PDB entry 2VLJ | X-ray diffraction, 2.40 A resolution | chains A and C of the 5 polymer chains in the assembly

Chain A:
Name: HLA class I histocompatibility antigen, a-2 alpha chain
Organism: Homo sapiens
Notes: fragment: hla-a2, residues 25-300
Reference sequence: P01892 (1A02_HUMAN); residues 1-276 here correspond to UniProt positions 25-300 (UniProt number = residue number + 24)
Chain sequence (276 residues; numbered 1 to 276; the number before each row is that of its first residue):
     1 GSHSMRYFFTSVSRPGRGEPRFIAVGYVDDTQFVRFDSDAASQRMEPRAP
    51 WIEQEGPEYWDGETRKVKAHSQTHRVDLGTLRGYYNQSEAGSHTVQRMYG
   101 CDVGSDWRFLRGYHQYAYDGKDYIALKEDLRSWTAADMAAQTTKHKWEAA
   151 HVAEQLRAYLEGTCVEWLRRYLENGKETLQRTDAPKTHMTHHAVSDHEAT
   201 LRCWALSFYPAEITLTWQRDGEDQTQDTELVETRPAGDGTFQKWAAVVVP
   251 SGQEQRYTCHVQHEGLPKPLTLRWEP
Cystine bridges: Cys101-Cys164, Cys203-Cys259

Chain C:
Name: Flu matrix peptide
Chain sequence (9 residues; numbered 1 to 9; the number before each row is that of its first residue):
     1 GILGFVFTL

Chain A / chain C interface:
Pairs across the interface (43; chain A residue first):
  Met5(A) - Gly1(C)
  Tyr7(A) - Gly1(C)  hydrogen bond (side chain-backbone)
  Tyr7(A) - Ile2(C)  hydrophobic
  Glu63(A) - Gly1(C)
  Glu63(A) - Ile2(C)  hydrogen bond (side chain-backbone)
  Lys66(A) - Ile2(C)  hydrogen bond (side chain-backbone)
  Lys66(A) - Leu3(C)
  Lys66(A) - Gly4(C)
  Val67(A) - Ile2(C)
  Ala69(A) - Val6(C)
  His70(A) - Ile2(C)
  His70(A) - Leu3(C)
  His70(A) - Val6(C)
  Thr73(A) - Val6(C)
  Thr73(A) - Phe7(C)
  Val76(A) - Thr8(C)
  Asp77(A) - Thr8(C)
  Asp77(A) - Leu9(C)  hydrogen bond (side chain-backbone)
  Leu81(A) - Leu9(C)  hydrophobic
  Tyr84(A) - Leu9(C)  hydrogen bond (side chain-backbone)
  Arg97(A) - Leu3(C)
  Arg97(A) - Phe7(C)
  Tyr99(A) - Ile2(C)
  Tyr99(A) - Leu3(C)  hydrogen bond (side chain-backbone)
  His114(A) - Phe7(C)
  Tyr116(A) - Leu9(C)  hydrophobic
  Tyr123(A) - Leu9(C)  hydrophobic
  Thr143(A) - Leu9(C)  hydrogen bond (side chain-backbone)
  Lys146(A) - Thr8(C)  hydrogen bond
  Lys146(A) - Leu9(C)
  Trp147(A) - Phe7(C)  hydrophobic
  Trp147(A) - Thr8(C)  hydrogen bond (side chain-backbone)
  Trp147(A) - Leu9(C)  hydrophobic
  Val152(A) - Phe7(C)  hydrophobic
  Gln155(A) - Phe5(C)
  Leu156(A) - Leu3(C)  hydrophobic
  Leu156(A) - Phe5(C)  hydrophobic
  Leu156(A) - Phe7(C)  hydrophobic
  Tyr159(A) - Gly1(C)  hydrogen bond (side chain-backbone)
  Tyr159(A) - Ile2(C)
  Tyr159(A) - Leu3(C)  hydrophobic
  Trp167(A) - Gly1(C)
  Tyr171(A) - Gly1(C)  hydrogen bond (side chain-backbone)
Interface residues without a listed pair, chain A (28 interface residues in all): Phe9, Tyr59

In short:
28 residues of chain A face 9 of chain C across their interface; the contacts include 11 hydrogen bonds. Polar
contacts include Tyr7(A)-Gly1(C), Glu63(A)-Ile2(C) and Lys66(A)-Ile2(C).
Chain A is HLA class I histocompatibility antigen, a-2 alpha chain (Homo sapiens) and chain C is Flu matrix
peptide; the structure, The Structural Dynamics and Energetics of an Immunodominant T-cell Receptor are
Programmed by its Vbeta Domain, was determined by X-ray diffraction (same publication as 2VLK, 2VLL, 2VLM and
2VLR).
